Entry 6PPN (X-ray diffraction, 1.91 A resolution); this record covers chains D and H of the 8 polymer chains in the assembly.

Chain D:
Protein: Probable U6 snRNA-associated Sm-like protein LSm4
From: Schizosaccharomyces pombe (strain 972 / ATCC 24843)
Reference sequence: O14352 (LSM4_SCHPO); residue numbers follow UniProt; this construct covers 1-121
Amino-acid sequence (129 residues; row label = number of the first residue in the row):
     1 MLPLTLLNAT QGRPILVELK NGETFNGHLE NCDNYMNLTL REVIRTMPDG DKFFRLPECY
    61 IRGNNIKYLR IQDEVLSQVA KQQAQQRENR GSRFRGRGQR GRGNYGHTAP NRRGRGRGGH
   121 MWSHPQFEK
Not modelled in the structure: 89-129
Construct notes: expression tag (122-129)

Chain H:
Protein: U6 snRNA-associated Sm-like protein LSm8
From: Schizosaccharomyces pombe (strain 972 / ATCC 24843)
Reference sequence: O74483 (LSM8_SCHPO); residues 1-94 here = UniProt positions 1-94
Amino-acid sequence (94 residues; each row starts with the number of its first residue):
     1 MSLADFMEQR VQVITNDGRV VLGSLKGFDH TTNLILSDSF ERIISMDQDM ETIPLGVYLL
    61 RGENVAMVGL VNEELDSEIE WTKIRGEAIP DVVH

Chain D / chain H interface:
Residue-residue contacts (38):
  Met1(D) - Lys26(H)  hydrogen bond (backbone-backbone)
  Met1(D) - Gly27(H)
  Met1(D) - Phe28(H)
  Met1(D) - Ile35(H)
  Leu2(D) - Phe28(H)
  Leu2(D) - Asp29(H)
  Leu2(D) - Ile35(H)
  Pro3(D) - Phe28(H)
  Pro3(D) - Asp29(H)
  Pro3(D) - Asn33(H)
  Pro3(D) - Ile35(H)  hydrophobic
  Pro3(D) - Leu59(H)
  Leu6(D) - Ile35(H)  hydrophobic
  Leu6(D) - Val57(H)  hydrophobic
  Glu18(D) - Arg19(H)  salt bridge
  Lys20(D) - Glu63(H)  salt bridge
  Tyr35(D) - Arg61(H)  hydrogen bond (backbone-side chain)
  Met36(D) - Asn33(H)
  Met36(D) - Arg61(H)
  Gly63(D) - Arg61(H)  hydrogen bond (backbone-side chain)
  Asn64(D) - Arg61(H)
  Asn64(D) - Glu63(H)
  Ile66(D) - Arg61(H)
  Lys67(D) - Asp17(H)  salt bridge
  Lys67(D) - Leu60(H)
  Lys67(D) - Arg61(H)  hydrogen bond (backbone-backbone)
  Lys67(D) - Asn64(H)
  Tyr68(D) - Arg19(H)
  Tyr68(D) - Tyr58(H)  hydrogen bond
  Tyr68(D) - Leu59(H)
  Leu69(D) - Tyr58(H)
  Leu69(D) - Leu59(H)  hydrogen bond (backbone-backbone)
  Arg70(D) - Leu55(H)  hydrogen bond (side chain-backbone)
  Arg70(D) - Val57(H)
  Arg70(D) - Tyr58(H)
  Ile71(D) - Val57(H)  hydrogen bond (backbone-backbone)
  Asp73(D) - Val57(H)
  Leu76(D) - Ser37(H)
Also at the interface, not in a pair above, chain D (20 interface residues in all): Leu7, Gln72
Also at the interface, not in a pair above, chain H (20 interface residues in all): Leu34, Pro54, Gly56

Overview:
The chain D/chain H interface involves 20 residues from each chain, with 8 hydrogen bonds and 3 salt bridges.
Among the polar pairs are Glu18(D)-Arg19(H), Lys20(D)-Glu63(H) and Lys67(D)-Asp17(H).
Here chain D is Probable U6 snRNA-associated Sm-like protein LSm4 and chain H is U6 snRNA-associated Sm-like
protein LSm8, both from Schizosaccharomyces pombe (strain 972 / ATCC 24843). Entry 6PPN (Structure of S. pombe
Lsm2-8 with unprocessed U6 snRNA) was determined by X-ray diffraction together with 6PPP, 6PPQ and 6PPV from
the same study.
